Entry 3AK3 (X-ray diffraction, 1.48 A resolution); this record covers chains A and D of the 4 polymer chains in the assembly.

Chain A (and D):
Name: Superoxide dismutase [Mn/Fe]
Organism: Aeropyrum pernix
Notes: EC 1.15.1.1; chain D of this document is another copy of the same molecule, construct and numbering; everything in this record applies to it too
UniProt: Q9Y8H8 (SODF_AERPE); residue numbers follow UniProt; this construct covers 1-214
Sequence (214 residues; each row starts with the number of its first residue):
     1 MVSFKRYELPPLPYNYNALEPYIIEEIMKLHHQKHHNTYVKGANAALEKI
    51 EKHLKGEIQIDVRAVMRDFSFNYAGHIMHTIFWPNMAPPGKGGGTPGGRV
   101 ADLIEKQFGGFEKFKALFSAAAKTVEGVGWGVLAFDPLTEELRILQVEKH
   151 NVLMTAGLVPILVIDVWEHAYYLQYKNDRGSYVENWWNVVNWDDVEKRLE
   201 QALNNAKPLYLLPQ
Disordered / not traced: 211-214
Metal / ion sites: Fe ion: His31, His79, Asp165, His169
Curated features (UniProtKB/Swiss-Prot):
  - binding site (Fe(3+)): His31, His79, Asp165, His169
  - binding site (Mn(2+)): His31, His79, Asp165, His169

Chain A / chain D interface:
Residue-residue contacts (8; chain A residue first):
  Asp61(A) with Asp68(D)
  Arg63(A) with Asp68(D), salt bridge
  Ala64(A) with Ala64(D), hydrophobic
  Arg67(A) with Arg67(D); Lys149(D)
  Asp68(A) with Asp61(D); Arg63(D), salt bridge
  Lys149(A) with Arg67(D)

Summary:
Chain A and chain D each contribute 6 residues to their interface; the contacts include 2 salt bridges. The
salt-bridged pair is Arg63(A)-Asp68(D). His31(A), His79(A), Asp165(A) and His169(A) form the Fe ion site. From
UniProt: 4 Fe3+-binding residues and 4 Mn2+-binding residues on chain A.
Chain A and chain D are both Superoxide dismutase [Mn/Fe] (Aeropyrum pernix); the structure, Superoxide
dismutase from Aeropyrum pernix K1, Fe-bound form, was determined by X-ray diffraction (same publication as
3AK1 and 3AK2).
